Entry 5L5E (X-ray diffraction, 2.90 A resolution); this record covers chains R and S of the 28 polymer chains in the assembly.

== Chain R ==
Name: Proteasome subunit alpha type-5
Organism: Saccharomyces cerevisiae (strain ATCC 204508 / S288c)
Notes: EC 3.4.25.1
UniProt: P32379 (PSA5_YEAST); residues -7 to 252 here correspond to UniProt positions 1-260 (UniProt number = residue number + 8)
Amino-acid sequence (260 residues; numbered -7 to 252; the number before each row is that of its first residue; numbers below 1 keep their minus sign (Met-7 is residue -7)):
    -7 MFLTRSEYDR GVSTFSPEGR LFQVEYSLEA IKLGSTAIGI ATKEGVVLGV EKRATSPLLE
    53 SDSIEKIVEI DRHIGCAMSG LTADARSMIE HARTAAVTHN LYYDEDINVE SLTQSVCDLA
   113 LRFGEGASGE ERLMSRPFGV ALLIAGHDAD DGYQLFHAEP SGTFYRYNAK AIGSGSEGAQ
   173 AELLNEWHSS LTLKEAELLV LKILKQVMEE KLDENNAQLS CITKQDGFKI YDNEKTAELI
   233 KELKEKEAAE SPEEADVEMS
Disordered / not traced: -7 to 0, 118-124, 243-252

== Chain S ==
Name: Proteasome subunit alpha type-6
Organism: Saccharomyces cerevisiae (strain ATCC 204508 / S288c)
Notes: EC 3.4.25.1
UniProt: P40302 (PSA6_YEAST); residues 0-233 here correspond to UniProt positions 1-234 (UniProt number = residue number + 1)
Amino-acid sequence (234 residues; row label = number of the first residue in the row; numbering starts at 0):
     0 MFRNNYDGDT VTFSPTGRLF QVEYALEAIK QGSVTVGLRS NTHAVLVALK RNADELSSYQ
    60 KKIIKCDEHM GLSLAGLAPD ARVLSNYLRQ QCNYSSLVFN RKLAVERAGH LLCDKAQKNT
   120 QSYGGRPYGV GLLIIGYDKS GAHLLEFQPS GNVTELYGTA IGARSQGAKT YLERTLDTFI
   180 KIDGNPDELI KAGVEAISQS LRDESLTVDN LSIAIVGKDT PFTIYDGEAV AKYI
Disordered / not traced: 0-2
UniProt features mapped onto this chain:
  - modified residue: Ser13 (Phosphoserine)
  - cross-link: Lys190 (Glycyl lysine isopeptide (Lys-Gly) (interchain with G-Cter in ubiquitin))

== How chain R and chain S interact ==
Pairs across the interface - 45 pairs, chain R then chain S:
  Arg2(R) with Gly7(S)
  Ser5(R) with Arg125(S)
  Thr6(R) with Gly7(S); Gln20(S)
  Phe7(R) with Gln20(S), hydrogen bond (backbone-side chain); Tyr23(S); Leu76(S), hydrophobic; Arg125(S); Pro126(S); Gly128(S)
  Ser8(R) with Tyr23(S)
  Pro9(R) with Tyr23(S), hydrophobic; Glu26(S)
  Glu10(R) with Glu26(S); Gln30(S)
  Gly11(R) with Tyr23(S); Ala27(S)
  Leu13(R) with Arg125(S)
  Gln106(R) with Arg81(S), hydrogen bond
  Asp110(R) with Arg81(S), salt bridge
  Leu113(R) with Pro78(S), hydrophobic; Asp79(S); Arg125(S)
  Ser153(R) with Pro78(S)
  Gly154(R) with Pro78(S)
  Thr155(R) with Gln59(S)
  Phe156(R) with Gln59(S)
  Tyr157(R) with Arg50(S), hydrogen bond (side chain-backbone); Ala52(S); Ser57(S); Gln59(S)
  Arg158(R) with Ser56(S); Ser57(S), hydrogen bond (backbone-backbone)
  Tyr159(R) with Ala52(S); Asp53(S); Leu55(S); Ser56(S)
  Asn160(R) with Leu55(S), hydrogen bond (backbone-backbone)
  Ala161(R) with Leu55(S)
  Gln172(R) with Asp53(S), hydrogen bond; Leu55(S)
  Leu175(R) with Leu55(S)
  Leu176(R) with Glu54(S); Leu55(S), hydrophobic
  Trp179(R) with Leu55(S), hydrophobic
Other interface residues (no listed pair), chain R (27 interface residues in all): Gly3, Glu117
Other interface residues (no listed pair), chain S (25 interface residues in all): Asp6, Ala24, Asn51, Gly123

== Overview ==
27 residues of chain R and 25 residues of chain S are in contact, with 6 hydrogen bonds and 1 salt bridge.
Polar contacts include Asp110(R)-Arg81(S), Phe7(R)-Gln20(S) and Gln106(R)-Arg81(S).
Chain R is Proteasome subunit alpha type-5 and chain S is Proteasome subunit alpha type-6, both from
Saccharomyces cerevisiae (strain ATCC 204508 / S288c); the structure, Yeast 20S proteasome with human beta5i
(1-138) and human beta6 (97-111; 118-133) in complex with carfilzomib, was determined by X-ray diffraction
together with 5L52, 5L54, 5L55, 5L5A, 5L5B, 5L5D and 30 further entries from the same study.
